Entry 8Q3B (electron microscopy, 2.69 A resolution); this record covers chains B and D of the 8 polymer chains in the assembly.

Chain B:
Name: DNA-directed RNA polymerase RPB2 homolog
Organism: African swine fever virus BA71V
UniProtKB: P42487 (RPB2_ASFB7); residue numbers follow UniProt; this construct covers 1-1242
Sequence (1243 residues; numbered 0 to 1242; the number before each row is that of its first residue; numbering starts at 0):
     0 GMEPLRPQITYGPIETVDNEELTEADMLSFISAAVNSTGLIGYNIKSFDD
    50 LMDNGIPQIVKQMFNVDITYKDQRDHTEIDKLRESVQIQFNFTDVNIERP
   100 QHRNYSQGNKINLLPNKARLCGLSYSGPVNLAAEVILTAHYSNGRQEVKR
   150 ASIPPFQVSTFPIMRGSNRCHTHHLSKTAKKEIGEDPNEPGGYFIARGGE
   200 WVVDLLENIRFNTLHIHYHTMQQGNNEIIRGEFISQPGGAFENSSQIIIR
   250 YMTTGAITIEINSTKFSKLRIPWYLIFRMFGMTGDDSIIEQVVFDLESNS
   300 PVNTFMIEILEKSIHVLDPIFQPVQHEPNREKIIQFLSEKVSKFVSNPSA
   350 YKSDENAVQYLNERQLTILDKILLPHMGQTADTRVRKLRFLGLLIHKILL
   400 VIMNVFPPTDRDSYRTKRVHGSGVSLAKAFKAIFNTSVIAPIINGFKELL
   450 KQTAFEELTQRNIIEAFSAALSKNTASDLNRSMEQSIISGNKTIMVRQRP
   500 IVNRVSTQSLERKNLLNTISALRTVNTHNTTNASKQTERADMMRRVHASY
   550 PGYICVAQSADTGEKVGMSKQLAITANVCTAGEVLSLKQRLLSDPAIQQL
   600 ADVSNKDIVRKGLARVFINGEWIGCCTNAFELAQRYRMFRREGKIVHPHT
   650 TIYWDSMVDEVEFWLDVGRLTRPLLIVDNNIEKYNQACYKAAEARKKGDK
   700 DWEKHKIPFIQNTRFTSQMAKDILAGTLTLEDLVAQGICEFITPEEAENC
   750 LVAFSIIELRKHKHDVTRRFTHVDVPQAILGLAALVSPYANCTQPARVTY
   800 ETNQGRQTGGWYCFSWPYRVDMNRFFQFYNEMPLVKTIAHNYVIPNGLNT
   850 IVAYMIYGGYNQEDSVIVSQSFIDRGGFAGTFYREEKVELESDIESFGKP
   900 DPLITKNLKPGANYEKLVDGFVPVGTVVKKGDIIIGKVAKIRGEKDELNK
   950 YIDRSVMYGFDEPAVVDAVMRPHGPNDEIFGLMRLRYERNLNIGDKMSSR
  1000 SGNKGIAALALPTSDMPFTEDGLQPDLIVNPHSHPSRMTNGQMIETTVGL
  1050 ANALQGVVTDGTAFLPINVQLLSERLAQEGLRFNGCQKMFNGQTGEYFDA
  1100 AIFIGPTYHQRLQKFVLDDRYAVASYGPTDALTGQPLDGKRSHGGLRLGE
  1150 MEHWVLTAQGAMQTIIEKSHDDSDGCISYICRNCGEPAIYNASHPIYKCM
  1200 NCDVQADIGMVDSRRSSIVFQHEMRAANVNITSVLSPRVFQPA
Unresolved in the structure: 0-7, 65-82, 141-148, 344-351, 451-474, 493-512, 805-821, 889-909, 937-951
Differences from the reference sequence: expression tag (0)
Bound ions: Zn2+: C1180, C1183, C1198, C1201

Chain D:
Name: DNA-directed RNA polymerase RPB7 homolog
Organism: African swine fever virus BA71V
UniProtKB: Q89907 (RPB7_ASFB7); numbering as in UniProt (aligned over 1-339)
Sequence (339 residues; each row starts with the number of its first residue):
     1 MIDQKIFETTLNIDDPTNFCTNVEAHLLKELENIYVGKCFKNSFILNITG
    51 VIQRSPCFIMRTNNSGRGYMHVRFSAVVSYLNAFDLIAAVKIIKNDSNII
   101 LGESLLTEPVTIVIPSSESQNNVAEVGQIVPVQLANSSVYYIPGRQQASA
   151 TGSIFIPKHTFSVYHVQEELTQEQALNLTKLVNIIEMLLESRSKKDFKQI
   201 CFFEKLYYTYSISSDEILDLKIWKGPKGKEMSRLKPCNVLSFLYDALKNK
   251 SSSLGFWARPPNLLKSSPLAYQQDQNSFNATELPIICSAEVMFVTLLKEI
   301 INYLQFMNDLCDTFNNEQLIKRHENIWMLIEQRKIGHDF
Unresolved in the structure: 337-339

Interface between chain B and chain D:
Residue-residue contacts (34; chain B residue first):
  Q1162(B) - N64(D)  hydrogen bond (backbone-side chain)
  I1165(B) - R61(D)
  I1165(B) - T62(D)
  I1165(B) - N64(D)
  E1166(B) - N64(D)
  Y1196(B) - P143(D)
  D1202(B) - Y140(D)  hydrogen bond
  V1203(B) - Y141(D)
  Q1204(B) - K41(D)  hydrogen bond (backbone-side chain)
  A1205(B) - K41(D)
  D1206(B) - F40(D)
  D1206(B) - K41(D)  salt bridge
  M1209(B) - N12(D)
  M1209(B) - R67(D)
  D1211(B) - T62(D)  hydrogen bond
  D1211(B) - N63(D)  hydrogen bond
  R1237(B) - E8(D)  salt bridge
  R1237(B) - T9(D)
  R1237(B) - T10(D)  hydrogen bond
  R1237(B) - H71(D)
  V1238(B) - S55(D)
  V1238(B) - F58(D)  hydrophobic
  V1238(B) - H71(D)
  F1239(B) - E8(D)
  F1239(B) - Q53(D)
  F1239(B) - R54(D)
  F1239(B) - H71(D)
  F1239(B) - V72(D)
  F1239(B) - R73(D)
  Q1240(B) - Q53(D)  hydrogen bond (backbone-side chain)
  Q1240(B) - R54(D)  hydrogen bond (backbone-backbone)
  Q1240(B) - P56(D)
  P1241(B) - Q53(D)  hydrogen bond (backbone-side chain)
  A1242(B) - Q53(D)  hydrogen bond (backbone-side chain)
Other interface residues (no listed pair), chain B (18 interface residues in all): D1170
Other interface residues (no listed pair), chain D (26 interface residues in all): N42, I52, M60, I142

In short:
The interface between chain B and chain D involves 18 residues on one side and 26 on the other, with 10
hydrogen bonds and 2 salt bridges. Polar contacts include D1206(B)-K41(D), R1237(B)-E8(D) and Q1162(B)-N64(D).
C1180(B), C1183(B), C1198(B) and C1201(B) coordinate Zn2+.
Here chain B is DNA-directed RNA polymerase RPB2 homolog and chain D is DNA-directed RNA polymerase RPB7
homolog, both from African swine fever virus BA71V. Entry 8Q3B (The closed state of the ASFV apo-RNA
polymerase) was determined by electron microscopy (same publication as 8Q3K).
